Entry 3H1K (X-ray diffraction, 3.48 A resolution); this record covers chains C and D of the 20 polymer chains in the assembly.

[Chain C]
Protein: Cytochrome b
From: Gallus gallus
Notes: EC 1.10.2.2
Reference sequence: P18946 (CYB_CHICK); residues 1-380 here = UniProt positions 1-380
Amino-acid sequence (380 residues; numbered 1 to 380; the number before each row is that of its first residue):
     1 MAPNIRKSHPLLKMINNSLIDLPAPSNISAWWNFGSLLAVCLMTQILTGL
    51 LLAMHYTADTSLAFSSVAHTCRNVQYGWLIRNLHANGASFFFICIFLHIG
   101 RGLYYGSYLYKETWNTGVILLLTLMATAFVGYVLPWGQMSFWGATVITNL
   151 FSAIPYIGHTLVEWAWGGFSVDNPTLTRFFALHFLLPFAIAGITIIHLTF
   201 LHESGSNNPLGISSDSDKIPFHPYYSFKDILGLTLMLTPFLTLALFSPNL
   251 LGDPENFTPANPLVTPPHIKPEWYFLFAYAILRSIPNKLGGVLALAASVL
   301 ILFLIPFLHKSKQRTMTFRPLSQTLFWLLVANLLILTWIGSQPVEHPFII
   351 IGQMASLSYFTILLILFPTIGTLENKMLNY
Metal / ion sites: heme Fe site 1: His84, His183; heme Fe site 2: His98, His197; Zn2+: Asp253, Glu255, His268 (shared with His121(D) of chain D)
Ligand contacts:
  - heme (HEM), molecule 1: Trp32, Phe34, Gly35, Ser36, Leu38, Ala39, Ile95, His98, Ile99, Arg101, Ser107, Tyr108, Tyr110, Thr113, Trp114, Gly117, Val118, Leu120, Leu121, Ile190, Thr194, His197, Leu198, Leu201, Ser206, Asn207, Leu302
  - heme (HEM), molecule 2: Leu42, Gln45, Ile46, Gly49, Leu50, Leu52, Ala53, Tyr56, Val67, Arg81, His84, Ala85, Ala88, Leu124, Thr127, Ala128, Gly131, Tyr132, Leu134, Pro135, Phe180, His183, Phe184, Pro187, Ile190, Tyr274
  - IKR (methyl (2E)-{2-[(4-iodo-2,5-dimethylphenoxy)methyl]phenyl}(methoxyimino)ethanoate): Met125, Ala128, Phe129, Tyr132, Val133, Met139, Ser140, Gly143, Ala144, Ile147, Ile269, Lys270, Pro271, Glu272, Tyr274, Phe275, Ala278, Tyr279, Leu295
  - UQ (Coenzyme Q10, (2Z,6E,10Z,14E,18E,22E,26Z)-isomer): Ser18, Leu19, Leu22, Pro23, Ala24, Ile28, Trp32, Ser36, Ala39, Leu198, Leu201, His202, Ser206, Phe221, Tyr225, Asp229
Swiss-Prot annotation at these positions:
  - binding site (heme b): His84, His98, His183, His197
  - binding site (a ubiquinone): His202
What the authors report for this chain:
  - Zn2+ coordination: Asp253
  - binding site for Zn2+: Glu255, His268

[Chain D]
Protein: Mitochondrial cytochrome C1, heme protein
From: Gallus gallus
Notes: EC 1.10.2.2
Amino-acid sequence (241 residues; each row starts with the number of its first residue):
     1 GELELHPPAFPWSHGGPLSALDHSSVRRGFQVYKQVCSACHSMDYVAFRN
    51 LIGVTHTEAEAKALAEEVEVQDGPDENGELFMRPGKISDYFPKPYPNPEA
   101 ARAANNGALPPDLSYIVNARHGGEDYVFSLLTGYCDPPAGVVVREGLHYN
   151 PYFPGQAIGMAPPIYNEILEYDDGTPATMSQIAKDVCTFLRWAAEPEHDQ
   201 RKRMGLKMLLISALLTSLLYYMKRHKWSVLKSRKMAYRPPK
Metal / ion sites: heme c Fe: His41, Met160; Zn2+: His121 (shared with Asp253(C), Glu255(C), His268(C) of chain C)
Ligand contacts: heme c (HEC): Val32, Val36, Cys37, Ala39, Cys40, His41, Asn105, Ala108, Leu109, Pro110, Pro111, Leu113, Ile116, Arg120, Tyr126, Val127, Leu130, Leu131, Phe153, Ile158, Gly159, Met160, Pro163, Ile164, Val186
What the authors report for this chain:
  - Zn2+ coordination: His121

[How chain C and chain D interact]
Pairs across the interface (54; chain C residue first):
  Ser26(C) - Trp227(D)
  Phe64(C) - Tyr45(D)
  Ala68(C) - Tyr45(D)  hydrophobic
  Ala68(C) - Tyr115(D)
  Arg72(C) - Tyr45(D)
  Arg72(C) - Tyr115(D)  hydrogen bond
  Arg72(C) - Ala193(D)  hydrogen bond (side chain-backbone)
  Asn73(C) - Arg49(D)  hydrogen bond
  Asn73(C) - Tyr90(D)
  Trp78(C) - Glu197(D)
  Trp78(C) - Gln200(D)
  Trp78(C) - Arg201(D)
  Trp78(C) - Met204(D)  hydrophobic
  Leu79(C) - Met204(D)  hydrophobic
  Asp217(C) - Arg233(D)  salt bridge
  Ile219(C) - Trp227(D)  hydrophobic
  Ile219(C) - Leu230(D)  hydrophobic
  Pro223(C) - Lys226(D)
  Tyr224(C) - Trp227(D)  hydrogen bond (backbone-side chain)
  Tyr224(C) - Val229(D)
  Tyr224(C) - Leu230(D)
  Tyr225(C) - Trp227(D)
  Phe227(C) - Met222(D)  hydrophobic
  Phe227(C) - Lys226(D)
  Ile230(C) - Leu219(D)  hydrophobic
  Leu231(C) - Tyr220(D)  hydrophobic
  Leu231(C) - Lys223(D)
  Thr234(C) - Thr216(D)
  Thr234(C) - Leu219(D)
  Leu235(C) - Thr216(D)
  Thr238(C) - Met208(D)
  Thr238(C) - Ser212(D)  hydrogen bond
  Leu241(C) - Met208(D)  hydrophobic
  Thr242(C) - Met208(D)
  Thr242(C) - Leu209(D)
  Leu245(C) - Arg201(D)
  Leu245(C) - Met204(D)  hydrophobic
  Leu245(C) - Gly205(D)
  Phe246(C) - Pro17(D)
  Phe246(C) - Leu18(D)  hydrophobic
  Phe246(C) - Arg201(D)  hydrogen bond (backbone-side chain)
  Phe246(C) - Gly205(D)
  Phe246(C) - Leu206(D)
  Phe246(C) - Leu209(D)  hydrophobic
  Pro248(C) - Arg201(D)
  Pro254(C) - Asn118(D)
  Pro254(C) - Ala119(D)
  Pro254(C) - His121(D)
  Glu255(C) - His121(D)  salt bridge
  Phe257(C) - Tyr115(D)  hydrophobic
  Phe257(C) - Asn118(D)
  Phe257(C) - Ala119(D)  hydrophobic
  His268(C) - His121(D)
  Glu345(C) - Gly1(D)  hydrogen bond (side chain-backbone)
Interface residues without a listed pair, chain C (34 interface residues in all): Ser65, Tyr76, Lys228, Ser247, Asn249, Thr258
Interface residues without a listed pair, chain D (35 interface residues in all): Ser114, Arg120, Ala194, Pro196, Lys202

[Overview]
The interface between chain C and chain D involves 34 residues on one side and 35 on the other; the contacts
include 7 hydrogen bonds and 2 salt bridges. Polar pairs include Asp217(C)-Arg233(D), Glu255(C)-His121(D) and
Arg72(C)-Tyr115(D). The paper reports a binding site for Zn2+ at Glu255(C) and His268(C); Zn2+ coordination by
Asp253(C) and His121(D).
Here chain C is Cytochrome b and chain D is Mitochondrial cytochrome C1, heme protein, both from Gallus
gallus. Entry 3H1K (Chicken cytochrome BC1 complex with ZN++ and an iodinated derivative of kresoxim-methyl
bound) was determined by X-ray diffraction.
